PDB entry 3VEE | X-ray diffraction, 2.40 A resolution | chains A and C of the 3 polymer chains in the assembly

[Chain A (and C)]
Molecule: DypB
Source organism: Rhodococcus jostii
Notes: EC 1.11.1.-; chain C of this document is another copy of the same molecule, construct and numbering; everything in this record applies to it too
Reference sequence: Q0SE24 (Q0SE24_RHOSR); residue numbers follow UniProt; this construct covers 1-350
Amino-acid sequence (353 residues; each row starts with the number of its first residue; numbers below 1 keep their minus sign (Gly-2 is residue -2)):
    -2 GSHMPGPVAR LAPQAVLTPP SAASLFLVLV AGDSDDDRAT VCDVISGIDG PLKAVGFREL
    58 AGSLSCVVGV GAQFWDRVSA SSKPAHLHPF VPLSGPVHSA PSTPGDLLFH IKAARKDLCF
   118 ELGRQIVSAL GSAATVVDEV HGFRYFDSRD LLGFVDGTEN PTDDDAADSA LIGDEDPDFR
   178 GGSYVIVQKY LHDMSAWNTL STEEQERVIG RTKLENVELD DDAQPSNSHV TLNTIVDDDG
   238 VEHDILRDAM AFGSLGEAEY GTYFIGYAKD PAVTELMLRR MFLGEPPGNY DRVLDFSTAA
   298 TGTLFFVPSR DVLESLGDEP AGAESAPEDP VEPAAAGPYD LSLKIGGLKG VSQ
Not modelled in the structure: -2 to 5, 314-350
Sequence notes: expression tag (-2 to 0); engineered mutation Ala246 (Asn in Q0SE24)
Bound ions: heme Fe near His226 (its only coordinating residue here)
Ligand contacts: heme (HEM): Asp147, Leu149, Phe151, Val152, Asp153, Gly154, Thr155, Glu156, Gln185, Tyr187, His189, Ile206, Arg208, Glu215, His226, Val227, Asn230, Thr231, Glu239, Ile242, Arg244, Thr259, Phe261, Thr271, Met274, Leu275, Met278, Val290, Ser294
From the paper describing this entry:
  - catalytic residues: Arg244

[How chain A and chain C interact]
Pairs across the interface - 33 pairs, chain A then chain C:
  Ala6(A) - Asp160(C)
  Arg7(A) - Pro16(C)
  Arg7(A) - Pro17(C)
  Arg7(A) - Thr159(C)  hydrogen bond (backbone-side chain)
  Arg7(A) - Asp160(C)  hydrogen bond (backbone-side chain)
  Leu8(A) - Thr159(C)
  Ala9(A) - Asp160(C)
  Asp46(A) - Glu156(C)
  Gly47(A) - Glu156(C)
  Lys50(A) - Thr155(C)
  Lys50(A) - Asn157(C)  hydrogen bond (side chain-backbone)
  Lys50(A) - Thr159(C)
  Ala51(A) - Thr155(C)
  Ala51(A) - Arg208(C)
  Ala51(A) - Asn213(C)  hydrogen bond (backbone-side chain)
  Phe54(A) - Pro17(C)  hydrophobic
  Phe54(A) - Ser145(C)  hydrogen bond (backbone-side chain)
  Phe54(A) - Val152(C)  hydrophobic
  Phe54(A) - Asp153(C)
  Phe54(A) - Gly154(C)
  Phe54(A) - Thr155(C)
  Arg55(A) - Arg141(C)  hydrogen bond (backbone-side chain)
  Arg55(A) - Asp144(C)  salt bridge
  Arg55(A) - Ser145(C)
  Arg55(A) - Arg146(C)
  Arg55(A) - Val152(C)
  Arg55(A) - Leu211(C)
  Leu57(A) - Pro17(C)
  Leu57(A) - Arg141(C)
  Glu118(A) - Glu212(C)
  Arg121(A) - Glu212(C)  salt bridge
  Gln122(A) - Glu212(C)
  Gln122(A) - Val214(C)
Also at the interface, not in a pair above, chain A (15 interface residues in all): Glu56
Also at the interface, not in a pair above, chain C (22 interface residues in all): Ser18, Ala19, Pro158

[Overview]
Chain A and chain C form an interface of 15 and 22 residues respectively, with 6 hydrogen bonds and 2 salt
bridges. Polar contacts include Arg55(A)-Asp144(C), Arg121(A)-Glu212(C) and Arg7(A)-Thr159(C). Ligands of
chain A: heme. The paper reports the catalytic residue Arg244(A).
Both chains are DypB (Rhodococcus jostii). Entry 3VEE (Rhodococcus jostii RHA1 DypB N246A variant in complex
with heme) was determined by X-ray diffraction, deposited together with 3VEC, 3VED, 3VEF and 3VEG.
